Entry 9CH0 (X-ray diffraction, 2.20 A resolution); this record covers chains A and C of the 4 polymer chains in the assembly.

== Chain A (and C) ==
Molecule: TP-methylase family protein
From: Shewanella oneidensis
Notes: chain C of this document is another copy of the same molecule, construct and numbering; everything in this record applies to it too
Reference sequence: Q8EGW3 (Q8EGW3_SHEON); residues 1-263 here = UniProt positions 1-263
Chain sequence (263 residues; each row starts with the number of its first residue):
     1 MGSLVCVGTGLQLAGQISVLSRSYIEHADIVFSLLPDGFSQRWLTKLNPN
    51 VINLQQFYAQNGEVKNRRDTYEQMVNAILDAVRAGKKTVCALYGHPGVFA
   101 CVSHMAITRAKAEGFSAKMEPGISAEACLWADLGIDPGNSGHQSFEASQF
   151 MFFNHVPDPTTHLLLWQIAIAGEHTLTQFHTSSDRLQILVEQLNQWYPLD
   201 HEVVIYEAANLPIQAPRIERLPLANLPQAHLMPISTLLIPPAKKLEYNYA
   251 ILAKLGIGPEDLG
Unresolved in the structure: 1
Bound ions: Zn2+: Glu126 (shared with Glu126(C) of chain C)
Small-molecule neighbours: S-adenosylhomocysteine (SAH): Leu11, Tyr93, Gly94, His95, Val98, Phe99, Ile123, Ser124, Ala125, Trp166, Gln167, Tyr206, Glu207, Ala208, Asn210, Pro233, Ile234, Ser235, Thr236

== Interface between chain A and chain C ==
Residue-residue contacts (134):
  Gly15(A) with Ser18(C); Val19(C), hydrogen bond (backbone-backbone); Leu20(C), hydrogen bond (backbone-backbone)
  Gln16(A) with Ser18(C); Pro121(C)
  Ile17(A) with Ser18(C); Val19(C), hydrogen bond (backbone-backbone)
  Ser18(A) with Gly15(C); Gln16(C); Ile17(C); Ile123(C)
  Val19(A) with Gly15(C), hydrogen bond (backbone-backbone); Ile17(C), hydrogen bond (backbone-backbone)
  Leu20(A) with Gly15(C), hydrogen bond (backbone-backbone)
  Asn66(A) with Gly263(C), hydrogen bond (side chain-backbone)
  Arg68(A) with Gly263(C), hydrogen bond (side chain-backbone)
  His95(A) with Ala127(C), hydrogen bond (side chain-backbone)
  Gly97(A) with Asp136(C); Pro137(C)
  Val98(A) with Trp130(C); Asp136(C); Pro137(C), hydrophobic
  Phe99(A) with Asp136(C), hydrogen bond (backbone-side chain); Gly138(C)
  Ala100(A) with Asp136(C), hydrogen bond (backbone-side chain)
  His104(A) with Trp130(C); Gly134(C), hydrogen bond (side chain-backbone); Ile135(C); Asp136(C)
  Met119(A) with Ala131(C), hydrophobic
  Pro121(A) with Gln16(C); Ala127(C); Cys128(C), hydrophobic; Ala131(C)
  Gly122(A) with Ile123(C)
  Ile123(A) with Pro121(C); Gly122(C)
  Glu126(A) with Glu126(C)
  Ala127(A) with His95(C), hydrogen bond (backbone-side chain); Pro121(C)
  Trp130(A) with Val98(C); His104(C)
  Ala131(A) with Met119(C)
  Gly134(A) with His104(C)
  Ile135(A) with His104(C)
  Asp136(A) with Gly97(C); Val98(C); Phe99(C), hydrogen bond (side chain-backbone); Ala100(C), hydrogen bond (side chain-backbone); His104(C)
  Pro137(A) with Gly97(C)
  Gly138(A) with Phe99(C); Gln149(C), hydrogen bond (backbone-side chain)
  Asn139(A) with Gln149(C), hydrogen bond (backbone-side chain)
  Ser140(A) with Gln149(C); His155(C)
  Gly141(A) with Ser144(C)
  His142(A) with His142(C); Gln143(C); Ser144(C), hydrogen bond (backbone-backbone)
  Gln143(A) with His142(C); Gln143(C), hydrogen bond
  Ser144(A) with Gly141(C); His142(C), hydrogen bond (backbone-backbone)
  Phe145(A) with Gly141(C); Asp158(C); Thr161(C)
  Gln149(A) with Gly138(C); Asn139(C), hydrogen bond (side chain-backbone); Ser140(C); Gly141(C)
  Met151(A) with Asn248(C); Ile251(C); Leu252(C)
  Phe152(A) with Tyr247(C); Asn248(C), hydrogen bond (backbone-backbone); Leu252(C); Leu255(C), hydrophobic; Leu262(C), hydrophobic
  Phe153(A) with Leu245(C), hydrophobic; Glu246(C); Tyr247(C), hydrophobic; Asn248(C), hydrogen bond (backbone-side chain)
  Asn154(A) with Glu246(C), hydrogen bond (backbone-backbone); Tyr247(C), hydrogen bond (side chain-backbone); Asn248(C)
  His155(A) with Ser140(C); Asp158(C), salt bridge; Thr160(C), hydrogen bond; Leu245(C)
  Val156(A) with Asp158(C)
  Asp158(A) with Phe145(C); His155(C), salt bridge; Val156(C)
  Thr160(A) with His155(C), hydrogen bond
  Thr161(A) with Phe145(C); His155(C)
  His174(A) with Ile257(C); Asp261(C); Leu262(C); Gly263(C), hydrogen bond (backbone-backbone)
  Thr175(A) with Gly263(C)
  Leu176(A) with Gly263(C)
  Arg185(A) with Leu255(C)
  Ile188(A) with Ile251(C), hydrophobic; Lys254(C); Leu255(C), hydrophobic
  Gln192(A) with Asn248(C); Ile251(C)
  Leu245(A) with Phe153(C), hydrophobic; His155(C)
  Glu246(A) with Phe153(C); Asn154(C), hydrogen bond (backbone-side chain)
  Tyr247(A) with Phe153(C), hydrophobic; Asn154(C), hydrogen bond (backbone-side chain)
  Asn248(A) with Met151(C); Phe152(C), hydrogen bond (backbone-backbone); Phe153(C), hydrogen bond (side chain-backbone); Asn154(C), hydrogen bond; Gln192(C)
  Ile251(A) with Met151(C); Ile188(C), hydrophobic
  Leu252(A) with Phe152(C), hydrophobic
  Lys254(A) with Ile188(C); Glu191(C), salt bridge
  Leu255(A) with Met151(C), hydrophobic; Phe152(C), hydrophobic; Arg185(C), hydrogen bond (backbone-side chain)
  Ile257(A) with His174(C)
  Asp261(A) with His174(C)
  Gly263(A) with Asn66(C); Arg68(C), hydrogen bond (backbone-side chain); His174(C), hydrogen bond (backbone-backbone); Leu176(C)
Also at the interface, not in a pair above, chain A (68 interface residues in all): Ala14, Arg22, Cys101, Cys128, Phe150, Gly172, Leu262
Also at the interface, not in a pair above, chain C (68 interface residues in all): Ala14, Arg22, Cys101, Phe150, Thr175

== Summary ==
Chain A and chain C each contribute 68 residues to their interface; the contacts include 36 hydrogen bonds and
3 salt bridges. Polar pairs include His155(A)-Asp158(C), Lys254(A)-Glu191(C) and Asn66(A)-Gly263(C). Chain A
binds S-adenosylhomocysteine.
Chain A and chain C are both TP-methylase family protein (Shewanella oneidensis); the structure, Structure of
the alpha-N-methyltransferase (SonM) and RiPP precursor (SonA-I65W) heteromeric complex (bound to SAH), was
determined by X-ray diffraction together with 9CGW, 9CH1, 9CH2, 9CH3, 9CH5, 9CH7, 9CHI and 9CHK from the same
study.
